PDB entry 9DHZ | electron microscopy, 3.10 A resolution | chains A and K of the 5 polymer chains in the assembly

# Chain A (and K)
Name: Tubulin beta chain
From: Sus scrofa
Notes: chain K of this document is another copy of the same molecule, construct and numbering; everything in this record applies to it too
Reference sequence: P02554 (TBB_PIG); residues 1-445 here = UniProt positions 1-445
Chain sequence (445 residues; row label = number of the first residue in the row):
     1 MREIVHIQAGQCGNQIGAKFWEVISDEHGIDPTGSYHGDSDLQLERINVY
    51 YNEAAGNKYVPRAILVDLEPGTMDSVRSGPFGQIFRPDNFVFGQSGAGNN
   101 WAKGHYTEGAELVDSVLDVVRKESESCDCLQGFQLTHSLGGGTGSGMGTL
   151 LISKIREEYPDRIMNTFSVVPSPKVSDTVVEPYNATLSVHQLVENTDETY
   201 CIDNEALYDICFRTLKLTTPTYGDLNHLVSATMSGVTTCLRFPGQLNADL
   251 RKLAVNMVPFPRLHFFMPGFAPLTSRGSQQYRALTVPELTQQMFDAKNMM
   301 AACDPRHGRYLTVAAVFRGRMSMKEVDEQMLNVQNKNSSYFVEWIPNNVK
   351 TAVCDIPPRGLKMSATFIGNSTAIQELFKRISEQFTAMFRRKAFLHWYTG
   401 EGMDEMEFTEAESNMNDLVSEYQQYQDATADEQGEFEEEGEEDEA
Unresolved in the structure: 431-445
Swiss-Prot annotation at these positions:
  - motif: Met1 to Ile4 (MREI motif)
  - binding site (GTP): Gln11, Glu69, Ser138, Gly142, Thr143, Gly144, Asn204, Asn226
  - binding site (Mg(2+)): Glu69
  - modified residue: Ser40 (Phosphoserine), Lys58 (N6-acetyllysine), Ser172 (Phosphoserine), Thr285 (Phosphothreonine), Thr290 (Phosphothreonine), Arg318 (Omega-N-methylarginine), Glu438 (5-glutamyl polyglutamate)
  - cross-link (Glycyl lysine isopeptide (Lys-Gly)): Lys58 (interchain with G-Cter in ubiquitin), Lys324 (interchain with G-Cter in ubiquitin)
  - natural variant: His37 (H37V: In 2nd form), Asn48 (N48S: In 2nd form), Ala55 to Asn57 (sequence variant, change not given here; In 2nd form), Ser275 (S275A: In 2nd form)
Ligand contacts:
  - GDP (guanosine-5'-diphosphate): Gly10, Gln11, Cys12, Gln15, Asn99, Ser138, Gly141, Gly142, Thr143, Gly144, Asp177, Asn204, Tyr222, Leu225, Asn226
  - taxol (TA1): Glu22, Val23, Asp26, Glu27, Leu215, Leu217, Asp224, His227, Leu228, Ala231, Ser234, Phe270, Pro272, Leu273, Thr274, Ser275, Arg276, Gln279, Pro358, Arg359, Gly360, Leu361

# Chain A / chain K interface
Contacting residue pairs (14; chain A residue first):
  Gln280(A) with Ala54(K); Lys58(K)
  Tyr281(A) with Lys58(K); Val60(K); Gln83(K), hydrogen bond (side chain-backbone); Ile84(K); Phe85(K); Arg86(K), hydrogen bond (backbone-side chain); Pro87(K)
  Arg282(A) with Ala54(K); Ala55(K)
  Ala283(A) with Glu53(K); Ala54(K); Ala55(K)
Also at the interface, not in a pair above, chain A (5 interface residues in all): Ser278

# Summary
5 residues of chain A face 10 of chain K across their interface; the contacts include 2 hydrogen bonds. Polar
pairs include Tyr281(A)-Gln83(K) and Tyr281(A)-Arg86(K). Chain A binds taxol and GDP. From UniProt: 8
GTP-binding residues and Mg2+-binding residue Glu69(A) on chain A.
Both chains are Tubulin beta chain (Sus scrofa). Entry 9DHZ (Cryo-EM structure of HURP bound to a microtubule)
was determined by electron microscopy (same publication as 9DI0, 9DXC and 9DXE).
